Entry 6KQL (X-ray diffraction, 2.89 A resolution); this record covers chains A and B of the 9 polymer chains in the assembly.

== Chain A (and B) ==
Name: DNA-directed RNA polymerase subunit alpha
Organism: Thermus thermophilus (strain HB8 / ATCC 27634 / DSM 579)
Notes: EC 2.7.7.6; chain B of this document is another copy of the same molecule, construct and numbering; everything in this record applies to it too
Reference sequence: Q5SHR6 (RPOA_THET8); residues 1-315 here = UniProt positions 1-315
Chain sequence (315 residues; row label = number of the first residue in the row):
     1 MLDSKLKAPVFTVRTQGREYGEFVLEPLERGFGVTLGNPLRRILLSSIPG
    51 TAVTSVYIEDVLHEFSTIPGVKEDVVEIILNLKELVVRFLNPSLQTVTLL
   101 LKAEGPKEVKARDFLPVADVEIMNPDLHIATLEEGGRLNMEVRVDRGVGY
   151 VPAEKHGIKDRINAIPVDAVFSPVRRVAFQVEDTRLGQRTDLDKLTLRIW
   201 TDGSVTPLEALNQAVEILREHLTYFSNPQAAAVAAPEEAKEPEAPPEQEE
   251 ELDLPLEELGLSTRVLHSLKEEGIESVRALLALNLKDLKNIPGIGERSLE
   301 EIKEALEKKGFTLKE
Disordered / not traced: 1-3, 235-315 (chain B: 1, 229-315)

== Chain A / chain B interface ==
Contacting residue pairs (58; chain A residue first):
  Ala8(A) with Tyr224(B), hydrophobic
  Pro9(A) with Tyr224(B)
  Phe11(A) with Tyr224(B); Phe225(B); Asn227(B); Pro228(B)
  Leu25(A) with Tyr224(B); Phe225(B), hydrophobic
  Leu28(A) with His221(B)
  Gly31(A) with Arg42(B), hydrogen bond (backbone-side chain)
  Phe32(A) with Ser47(B); Ile217(B), hydrophobic; His221(B)
  Val34(A) with Arg42(B)
  Thr35(A) with Pro39(B); Arg42(B), hydrogen bond; Ile43(B)
  Leu36(A) with His221(B)
  Pro39(A) with Thr35(B); Pro39(B), hydrophobic
  Leu40(A) with Phe225(B), hydrophobic
  Arg42(A) with Gly31(B), hydrogen bond (side chain-backbone); Val34(B); Thr35(B), hydrogen bond
  Ile43(A) with Phe32(B), hydrophobic
  Ser47(A) with Phe32(B)
  Thr54(A) with Leu2(B)
  Arg146(A) with Leu2(B)
  Val151(A) with Leu2(B)
  His156(A) with Leu2(B)
  Ile158(A) with Leu2(B), hydrophobic
  Phe171(A) with Leu2(B), hydrophobic
  Leu211(A) with Phe225(B), hydrophobic
  Val215(A) with Leu222(B)
  Ile217(A) with Phe32(B), hydrophobic
  Leu218(A) with Leu36(B), hydrophobic; Leu222(B), hydrophobic
  Arg219(A) with Leu222(B)
  His221(A) with Phe32(B); Leu36(B)
  Leu222(A) with Leu218(B), hydrophobic; Arg219(B); Leu222(B), hydrophobic
  Tyr224(A) with Pro9(B), hydrophobic; Phe11(B); Leu25(B)
  Phe225(A) with Phe11(B); Leu25(B), hydrophobic; Leu40(B), hydrophobic
  Asn227(A) with Phe11(B)
  Pro228(A) with Phe11(B); Val13(B), hydrophobic
  Gln229(A) with Phe11(B), hydrogen bond (backbone-backbone); Thr12(B); Val13(B), hydrogen bond (backbone-backbone)
  Ala230(A) with Val13(B)
  Ala231(A) with Val13(B), hydrogen bond (backbone-backbone); Arg14(B)
Interface residues without a listed pair, chain A (40 interface residues in all): Val13, Asp145, Leu197, Asn212, Val233
Interface residues without a listed pair, chain B (31 interface residues in all): Leu28, Ser46, Leu211, Asn212, Val215

== Summary ==
40 residues of chain A face 31 of chain B across their interface; the contacts include 7 hydrogen bonds. Among
the polar pairs are Gly31(A)-Arg42(B), Thr35(A)-Arg42(B) and Gln229(A)-Phe11(B).
Chain A and chain B are both DNA-directed RNA polymerase subunit alpha (Thermus thermophilus (strain HB8 /
ATCC 27634 / DSM 579)); the structure, Thermus thermophilus initial transcription complex comprising sigma A
and 5'-triphosphate RNA of 4 nt, was determined by X-ray diffraction, deposited together with 6KQD, 6KQE,
6KQF, 6KQG, 6KQH, 6KQM and 6 further entries.
